PDB entry 4QTY | X-ray diffraction, 1.60 A resolution | chains A and F

# Chain A
Protein: Caspase-3
From: Homo sapiens
Notes: EC 3.4.22.56
UniProt: P42574 (CASP3_HUMAN); residues 29-277 here = UniProt positions 29-277
Amino-acid sequence (250 residues; each row starts with the number of its first residue):
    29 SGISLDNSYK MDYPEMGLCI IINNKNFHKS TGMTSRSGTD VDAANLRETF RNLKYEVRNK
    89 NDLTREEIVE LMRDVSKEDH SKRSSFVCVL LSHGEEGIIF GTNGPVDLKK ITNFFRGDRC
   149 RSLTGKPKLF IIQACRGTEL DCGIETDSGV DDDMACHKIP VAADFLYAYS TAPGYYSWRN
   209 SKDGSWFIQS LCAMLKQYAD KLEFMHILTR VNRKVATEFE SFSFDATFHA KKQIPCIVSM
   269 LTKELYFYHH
Not modelled in the structure: 175-184
Differences from the reference sequence: engineered mutation Ala-190 (Glu in P42574); expression tag (278)
Bound ions: Na+: Gln-161, Trp-206
UniProt features mapped onto this chain:
  - active site: His-121, Cys-163
  - modified residue: Cys-163 (S-nitrosocysteine), Arg-207 (Microbial infection: ADP-riboxanated arginine)
  - mutagenesis: Asp-175 (D175A: In P3-D3A mutant; abolished cleavage and activation, leading to prevent thiol protease activity; when associated with A-9 and A-28), Arg-207 (R207A: Abolished ADP-riboxanation by C.violaceum CopC)
What the authors report for this chain:
  - mutagenesis - F55Y (25-fold), T140M: decreased catalytic activity
  - mutagenesis - E190A, Y195A: unchanged catalytic activity
  - contacts within the chain: Thr-140/Tyr-195 (hydrogen bond)
  - mutagenesis - V266H: abolished catalytic activity (citing earlier work)
  - allosteric site: Val-266
  - catalytic residues: His-121 (citing earlier work)

# Chain F
Protein: Ace-asp-glu-val-asp-chloromethylketone inhibitor
Amino-acid sequence (6 residues; row label = number of the first residue in the row):
     1 XDEVDX
Modified residues: ACE (acetyl group) at position 1; 0QE (chloromethane) at position 6

# Interface between chain A and chain F
Pairs across the interface (27):
  Arg-64(A) / Asp-5(F)  salt bridge
  Ser-120(A) / Asp-5(F)
  His-121(A) / Asp-5(F)  hydrogen bond (side chain-backbone)
  His-121(A) / 0QE_6(F)
  Gly-122(A) / 0QE_6(F)
  Gln-161(A) / Asp-5(F)  hydrogen bond
  Ala-162(A) / Asp-5(F)
  Cys-163(A) / Asp-5(F)  hydrogen bond (side chain-backbone)
  Cys-163(A) / 0QE_6(F)
  Tyr-204(A) / Val-4(F)  hydrophobic
  Ser-205(A) / Val-4(F)
  Ser-205(A) / Asp-5(F)  hydrogen bond (backbone-backbone)
  Trp-206(A) / Asp-2(F)
  Trp-206(A) / Glu-3(F)
  Trp-206(A) / Val-4(F)  hydrophobic
  Arg-207(A) / ACE_1(F)
  Arg-207(A) / Asp-2(F)
  Arg-207(A) / Glu-3(F)  salt bridge
  Arg-207(A) / Val-4(F)  hydrogen bond (side chain-backbone)
  Arg-207(A) / Asp-5(F)  salt bridge
  Asn-208(A) / ACE_1(F)
  Asn-208(A) / Asp-2(F)  hydrogen bond
  Ser-209(A) / ACE_1(F)
  Trp-214(A) / Asp-2(F)  hydrogen bond
  Glu-248(A) / Asp-2(F)
  Ser-249(A) / Asp-2(F)
  Phe-250(A) / Asp-2(F)  hydrogen bond (backbone-side chain)
Other interface residues (no listed pair), chain A (20 interface residues in all): Ser-63, Ser-65, Phe-256

# Summary
20 residues of chain A and 6 residues of chain F are in contact; the contacts include 8 hydrogen bonds and 3
salt bridges. Among the polar pairs are Arg-64(A)/Asp-5(F), Arg-207(A)/Glu-3(F) and Arg-207(A)/Asp-5(F). The
paper reports the catalytic residue His-121(A); F55Y and T140M of chain A reduce catalytic activity; 5
substitutions were tested in all.
Chain A is Caspase-3 (Homo sapiens) and chain F is Ace-asp-glu-val-asp-chloromethylketone inhibitor; the
structure, Caspase-3 E190A, was determined by X-ray diffraction (same publication as 4QTX, 4QU0, 4QU5, 4QU8,
4QU9, 4QUA and 8 further entries).
